6X72 - chains T and A of the 3 polymer chains in the assembly; structure by X-ray diffraction, 2.19 A resolution.

# Chain T
Molecule: 17-nt DNA strand
Sequence (17 nucleotides; numbered 1 to 17; the number before each row is that of its first residue):
     1 CATCGCTACC ACACCCC

# Chain A
Molecule: DNA repair protein REV1
Organism: Saccharomyces cerevisiae
Notes: EC 2.7.7.-
UniProt: P12689 (REV1_YEAST); residues 305-746 here = UniProt positions 305-746
Amino-acid sequence (442 residues; numbered 305 to 746; the number before each row is that of its first residue):
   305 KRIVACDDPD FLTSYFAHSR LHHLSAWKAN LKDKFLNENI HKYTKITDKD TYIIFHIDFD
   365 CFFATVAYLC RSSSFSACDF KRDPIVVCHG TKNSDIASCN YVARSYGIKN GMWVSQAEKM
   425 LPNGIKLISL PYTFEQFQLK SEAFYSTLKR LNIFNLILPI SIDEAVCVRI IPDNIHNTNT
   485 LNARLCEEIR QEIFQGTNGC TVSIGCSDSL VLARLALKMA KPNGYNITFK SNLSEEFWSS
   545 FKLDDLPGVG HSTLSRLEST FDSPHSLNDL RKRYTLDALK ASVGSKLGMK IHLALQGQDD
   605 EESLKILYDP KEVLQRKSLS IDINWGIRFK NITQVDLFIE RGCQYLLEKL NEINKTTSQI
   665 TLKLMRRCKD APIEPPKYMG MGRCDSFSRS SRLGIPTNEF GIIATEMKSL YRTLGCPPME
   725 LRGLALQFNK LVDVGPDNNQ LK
Unresolved in the structure: 305-306, 745-746
Ion coordination: Mg2+: Asp548, Val553
Curated features (UniProtKB/Swiss-Prot):
  - region (Interaction with target DNA): Tyr319 to Ser329, Thr395 to Asn397, Gly554 to Thr557, Arg620 to Asn628
  - binding site (dCTP): Arg324, Asp362 to Phe366, Ser402 to Arg408, Asn414, Asp467
  - binding site (Mg(2+)): Asp362, Phe363, Asp467, Glu468
  - site (Interaction with target DNA): Lys681, Ser692, Ser694
  - mutagenesis: Asp467 to Glu468 (Loss of dCTP transferase activity)

# How chain T and chain A interact
Pairs across the interface (60; chain T residue first):
  DA2(T) with His393(A), phosphate contact; Gly394(A), phosphate contact; Thr395(A), phosphate contact; Tyr682(A), base contact
  DT3(T) with His393(A), base contact; Gly394(A), base contact; Thr395(A), hydrogen bond to the phosphate; Lys396(A), hydrogen bond to the phosphate; Asn397(A), hydrogen bond to the phosphate; Ser398(A), phosphate contact; Trp629(A), sugar contact; Lys681(A), hydrogen bond to the phosphate; Tyr682(A), sugar contact
  DC4(T) with Tyr319(A), base contact; His322(A), stacking on the base; Ser323(A), phosphate contact; His393(A), phosphate contact; Ser398(A), hydrogen bond to the phosphate; Asp399(A), hydrogen bond to the phosphate; Trp629(A), base contact; Lys681(A), salt bridge to the phosphate
  DG5(T) with Tyr319(A), sugar contact; Ser323(A), hydrogen bond to the phosphate; Arg324(A), salt bridge to the phosphate; Leu325(A), hydrogen bond to the phosphate; Trp417(A), base contact; Asn628(A), base contact; Lys681(A), base contact; Gly684(A), base contact; Met685(A), hydrogen bond to the base; Gly686(A), hydrogen bond to the base
  DC6(T) with Tyr319(A), hydrogen bond to the phosphate; Ser323(A), sugar contact; Leu325(A), sugar contact; His326(A), hydrogen bond to the sugar; Ser329(A), hydrogen bond to the base; Asp626(A), phosphate contact; Ile627(A), phosphate contact; Asn628(A), hydrogen bond to the phosphate; Trp629(A), phosphate contact
  DT7(T) with Phe320(A), phosphate contact; His326(A), salt bridge to the phosphate; Ser329(A), hydrogen bond to the sugar; Ser624(A), sugar contact; Ile625(A), phosphate contact; Asp626(A), hydrogen bond to the phosphate
  DA8(T) with Arg620(A), salt bridge to the phosphate; Ser622(A), phosphate contact; Leu623(A), phosphate contact; Ser624(A), hydrogen bond to the phosphate
  DC9(T) with Gln619(A), phosphate contact; Arg620(A), phosphate contact; Lys621(A), hydrogen bond to the phosphate; Ser622(A), hydrogen bond to the phosphate
  DC10(T) with Glu606(A), sugar contact
  DA11(T) with Lys590(A), salt bridge to the phosphate; Glu606(A), phosphate contact
  DC12(T) with Gly588(A), phosphate contact; Ser589(A), hydrogen bond to the phosphate; Lys590(A), hydrogen bond to the phosphate
Also at the interface, not in a pair above, chain A (40 interface residues in all): Ser318, Lys336, Leu591, Pro679

# Summary
The interface between chain T and chain A involves 11 residues on one side and 40 on the other; the contacts
include 21 hydrogen bonds, 5 salt bridges and 1 aromatic stacking contact. Polar contacts include
DG5(T)-Met685(A), DG5(T)-Gly686(A) and DC6(T)-Ser329(A).
Here chain T is a 17-nt DNA strand and chain A is DNA repair protein REV1 (Saccharomyces cerevisiae). Entry
6X72 (Rev1 Mg2+-facilitated Product Complex with two monophosphates) was determined by X-ray diffraction
together with 6X6Z, 6X70, 6X71, 6X73, 6X74, 6X75, 6X76 and 6X77 from the same study.
